PDB entry 8G5O | electron microscopy, 2.61 A resolution | chains B and C of the 5 polymer chains in the assembly

Chain B (and C):
Molecule: DNA polymerase subunit gamma-2, mitochondrial
Source organism: Homo sapiens
Notes: EC 2.7.7.7; chain C of this document is another copy of the same molecule, construct and numbering; everything in this record applies to it too
UniProtKB: Q9UHN1 (DPOG2_HUMAN); numbering as in UniProt (aligned over 1-485)
Amino-acid sequence (485 residues; numbered 1 to 485; the number before each row is that of its first residue):
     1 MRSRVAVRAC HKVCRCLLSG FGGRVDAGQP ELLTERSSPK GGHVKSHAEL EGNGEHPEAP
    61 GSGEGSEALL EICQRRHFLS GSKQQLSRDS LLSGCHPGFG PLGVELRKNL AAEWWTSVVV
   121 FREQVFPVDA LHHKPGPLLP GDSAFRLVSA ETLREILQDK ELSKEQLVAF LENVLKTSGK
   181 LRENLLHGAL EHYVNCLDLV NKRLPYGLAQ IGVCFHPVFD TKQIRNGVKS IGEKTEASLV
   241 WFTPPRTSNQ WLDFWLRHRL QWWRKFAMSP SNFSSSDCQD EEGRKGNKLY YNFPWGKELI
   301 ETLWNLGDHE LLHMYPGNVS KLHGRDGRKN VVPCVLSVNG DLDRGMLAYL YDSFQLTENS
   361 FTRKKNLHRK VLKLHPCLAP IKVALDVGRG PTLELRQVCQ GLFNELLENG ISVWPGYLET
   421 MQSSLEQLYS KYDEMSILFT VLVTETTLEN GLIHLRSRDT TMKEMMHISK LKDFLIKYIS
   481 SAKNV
Disordered / not traced: 1-67, 161-168, 222-228, 356-361 (chain C: 1-66, 220-226, 356-367)
UniProt features mapped onto this chain:
  - modified residue: Ser38 (Phosphoserine)
  - natural variant: Arg182 (R182W: In MTDPS16), Gly416 (G416A: No functional deficit), Asp433 (D433Y: In MTDPS16B), Gly451 (G451E: In PEOA4)

Interface between chain B and chain C:
Contacting residue pairs - 11 pairs, chain B then chain C:
  Phe99(B) - Asp129(C)
  Pro101(B) - Pro127(C)
  Leu147(B) - Glu151(C)
  Arg154(B) - Gln166(C)
  Gln158(B) - Glu165(C)
  Lys160(B) - Glu165(C)
  Leu171(B) - Ala169(C)
  Ser178(B) - Arg154(C)
  Ser178(B) - Glu155(C)
  Gly179(B) - Arg154(C)  hydrogen bond (backbone-backbone)
  Gly179(B) - Glu155(C)
Interface residues without a listed pair, chain B (15 interface residues in all): Ser143, Phe145, Val148, Glu172, Lys180, Leu181
Interface residues without a listed pair, chain C (13 interface residues in all): Thr152, Leu153, Phe170, Glu172, Asn173

Summary:
Chain B and chain C form an interface of 15 and 13 residues respectively; the contacts include 1 hydrogen
bond. The hydrogen-bonded pair Gly179(B)-Arg154(C) is a backbone contact.
Chain B and chain C are both DNA polymerase subunit gamma-2, mitochondrial (Homo sapiens); the structure,
Cryo-EM structure of the Guide loop Engagement Complex (IV) of Human Mitochondrial DNA Polymerase Gamma, was
determined by electron microscopy (same publication as 8G5I, 8G5J, 8G5K, 8G5L, 8G5N, 8G5P and 8T7E).
